PDB entry 7KTS | electron microscopy, 19.09 A resolution (very low resolution: no residue pairs are listed; an interface is given only as per-side residue counts) | chains G and J of the 13 polymer chains in the assembly

== Chain G ==
Molecule: Transcription initiation factor TFIID subunit 12
From: Homo sapiens
Reference sequence: Q16514 (TAF12_HUMAN); numbering as in UniProt (aligned over 1-161)
Amino-acid sequence (161 residues; each row starts with the number of its first residue):
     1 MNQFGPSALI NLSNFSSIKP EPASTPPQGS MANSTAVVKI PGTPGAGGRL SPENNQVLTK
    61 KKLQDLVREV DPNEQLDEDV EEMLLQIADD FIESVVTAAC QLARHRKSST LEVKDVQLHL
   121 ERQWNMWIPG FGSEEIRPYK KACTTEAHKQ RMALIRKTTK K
Disordered / not traced: 1-58
UniProt features mapped onto this chain:
  - modified residue: Thr43 (Phosphothreonine), Ser51 (Phosphoserine), Thr59 (Phosphothreonine)
  - cross-link: Lys19 (Glycyl lysine isopeptide (Lys-Gly) (interchain with G-Cter in SUMO2))
  - mutagenesis: Ile87 to Phe91 (Drastically reduces binding to TAF4), Val95 to Val96 (Drastically reduces binding to TAF4), Ala99 to Ala103 (Drastically reduces binding to TAF4)

== Chain J ==
Molecule: Transcriptional adapter 1
From: Homo sapiens
Reference sequence: Q96BN2 (TADA1_HUMAN); numbering as in UniProt (aligned over 1-335)
Amino-acid sequence (335 residues; row label = number of the first residue in the row):
     1 MATFVSELEA AKKNLSEALG DNVKQYWANL KLWFKQKISK EEFDLEAHRL LTQDNVHSHN
    61 DFLLAILTRC QILVSTPDGA GSLPWPGGSA AKPGKPKGKK KLSSVRQKFD HRFQPQNPLS
   121 GAQQFVAKDP QDDDDLKLCS HTMMLPTRGQ LEGRMIVTAY EHGLDNVTEE AVSAVVYAVE
   181 NHLKDILTSV VSRRKAYRLR DGHFKYAFGS NVTPQPYLKN SVVAYNNLIE SPPAFTAPCA
   241 GQNPASHPPP DDAEQQAALL LACSGDTLPA SLPPVNMYDL FEALQVHREV IPTHTVYALN
   301 IERIITKLWH PNHEELQQDK VHRQRLAAKE GLLLC
Disordered / not traced: 1-103, 234-247, 332-335

== Chain G / chain J interface ==
At this resolution (19 A) residue pairs are not listed: 47 residues of chain G and 53 of chain J lie at the interface.

== In short ==
The interface between chain G and chain J involves 47 residues on one side and 53 on the other. UniProt lists
12 mutagenesis sites on chain G.
Here chain G is Transcription initiation factor TFIID subunit 12 and chain J is Transcriptional adapter 1,
both from Homo sapiens. Entry 7KTS (Negative stain EM structure of the human SAGA coactivator complex (TRRAP,
core, splicing module)) was determined by electron microscopy, deposited together with 7KTR.
